Entry 8W9Z (electron microscopy, 3.00 A resolution); this record covers chains I and M of the 20 polymer chains in the assembly.

# Chain I
Name: Fructokinase-like 1, chloroplastic
Organism: Nicotiana tabacum
UniProt: A0A1S4CE74 (A0A1S4CE74_TOBAC); residues 1-486 here = UniProt positions 1-486
Amino-acid sequence (486 residues; numbered 1 to 486; the number before each row is that of its first residue):
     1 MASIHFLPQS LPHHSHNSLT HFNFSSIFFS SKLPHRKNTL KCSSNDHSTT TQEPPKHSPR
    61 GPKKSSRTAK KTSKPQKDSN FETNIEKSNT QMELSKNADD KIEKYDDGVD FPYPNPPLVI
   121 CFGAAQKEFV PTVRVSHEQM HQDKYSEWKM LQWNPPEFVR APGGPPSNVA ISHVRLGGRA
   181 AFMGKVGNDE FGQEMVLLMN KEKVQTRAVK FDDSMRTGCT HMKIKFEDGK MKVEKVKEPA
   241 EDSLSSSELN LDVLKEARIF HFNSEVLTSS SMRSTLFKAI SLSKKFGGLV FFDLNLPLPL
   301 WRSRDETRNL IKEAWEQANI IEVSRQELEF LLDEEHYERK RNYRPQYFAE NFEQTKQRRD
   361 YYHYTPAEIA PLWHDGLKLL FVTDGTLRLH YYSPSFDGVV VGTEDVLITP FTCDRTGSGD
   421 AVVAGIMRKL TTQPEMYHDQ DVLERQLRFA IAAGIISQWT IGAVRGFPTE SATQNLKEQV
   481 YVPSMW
Disordered / not traced: 1-112

# Chain M
Name: Thioredoxin-like protein CITRX1, chloroplastic
Organism: Nicotiana tabacum
UniProt: A0A1S3YEW3 (A0A1S3YEW3_TOBAC); numbering as in UniProt (aligned over 1-178)
Amino-acid sequence (178 residues; each row starts with the number of its first residue):
     1 MQAATLSFHP LAPPPQTSAC HFSSNQRKYS LFSYTCPTPR PSLLSTQTLS RKSICKPPAV
    61 ATGKYVREDY LVKKVSAKDI QELIKGERNV PLIIDFYATW CGPCILMAQE LEMLAVEYES
   121 NALIVKVDTD DEYEFARDMQ VRGLPTLYFI SPDPNKDAIR TEGLIPIQMM RDIINNDL
Disordered / not traced: 1-62
Cystine bridges: C101-C104

# How chain I and chain M interact
Residue-residue contacts (83):
  Q126(I) - E162(M)  hydrogen bond
  K127(I) - L164(M)
  E128(I) - P103(M)
  E128(I) - P145(M)
  E128(I) - G163(M)
  E128(I) - L164(M)
  F129(I) - R142(M)
  F129(I) - G143(M)
  F129(I) - E162(M)
  V130(I) - G143(M)
  V130(I) - L144(M)  hydrogen bond (backbone-backbone)
  P131(I) - R142(M)
  T132(I) - W100(M)
  V133(I) - W100(M)  hydrophobic
  V133(I) - Y133(M)  hydrogen bond (backbone-side chain)
  V133(I) - L144(M)
  R134(I) - W100(M)
  R134(I) - D130(M)
  R134(I) - Y133(M)
  V135(I) - D130(M)
  V135(I) - Y133(M)  hydrophobic
  S136(I) - W100(M)
  S136(I) - D130(M)
  Q139(I) - T99(M)
  Q139(I) - D128(M)
  Q139(I) - D131(M)  hydrogen bond
  M140(I) - T99(M)
  H141(I) - T99(M)
  Q142(I) - K74(M)
  Q142(I) - Y97(M)
  Q142(I) - K126(M)  hydrogen bond (backbone-side chain)
  D143(I) - Y70(M)
  D143(I) - K126(M)  salt bridge
  K144(I) - Y70(M)
  Y145(I) - I105(M)  hydrophobic
  Y145(I) - Q109(M)
  Y145(I) - E112(M)
  W148(I) - Y97(M)  hydrophobic
  W148(I) - T99(M)
  W148(I) - I105(M)  hydrophobic
  L151(I) - T99(M)
  Q152(I) - W100(M)  hydrogen bond (side chain-backbone)
  Q152(I) - C101(M)
  Q152(I) - G102(M)
  F158(I) - W100(M)  hydrophobic
  F191(I) - L164(M)
  F191(I) - P166(M)
  R216(I) - D177(M)  salt bridge
  T217(I) - M169(M)
  G218(I) - R160(M)
  G218(I) - T161(M)
  G218(I) - E162(M)
  C219(I) - R160(M)
  C219(I) - M169(M)  hydrophobic
  C219(I) - I173(M)  hydrophobic
  T220(I) - A158(M)
  T220(I) - I159(M)
  T220(I) - R160(M)  hydrogen bond (backbone-backbone)
  H221(I) - A158(M)
  M222(I) - Q140(M)
  M222(I) - Y148(M)
  M222(I) - D157(M)
  M222(I) - A158(M)  hydrogen bond (backbone-backbone)
  M222(I) - R160(M)
  K223(I) - D157(M)
  I224(I) - I84(M)  hydrophobic
  F226(I) - Q81(M)
  F226(I) - K85(M)
  K230(I) - I84(M)
  K230(I) - D138(M)
  K230(I) - M139(M)
  K232(I) - Q140(M)  hydrogen bond (backbone-side chain)
  E234(I) - Q140(M)
  E234(I) - R160(M)  salt bridge
  K235(I) - D157(M)
  E241(I) - R142(M)  salt bridge
  L298(I) - Y133(M)
  L298(I) - R137(M)
  L298(I) - V141(M)
  L298(I) - R142(M)  hydrogen bond (backbone-backbone)
  W301(I) - Y133(M)
  R302(I) - R137(M)
  T416(I) - P103(M)
Interface residues without a listed pair, chain I (50 interface residues in all): P156, V159, V233, T268, P297, P299, D414, I461
Interface residues without a listed pair, chain M (47 interface residues in all): V72, L106, A108, T129, F135, I165

# Overview
50 residues of chain I and 47 residues of chain M are in contact; the contacts include 10 hydrogen bonds and 4
salt bridges. Among the polar pairs are D143(I)-K126(M), R216(I)-D177(M) and E234(I)-R160(M).
Here chain I is Fructokinase-like 1, chloroplastic and chain M is Thioredoxin-like protein CITRX1,
chloroplastic, both from Nicotiana tabacum. Entry 8W9Z (The cryo-EM structure of the Nicotiana tabacum
PEP-PAP) was determined by electron microscopy (same publication as 8WA0 and 8WA1).
